7XKR - chains A and G of the 8 polymer chains in the assembly; structure by electron microscopy, 2.60 A resolution.

Chain A:
Protein: ATP synthase subunit alpha
Source organism: Bacillus sp. PS3
Notes: EC 7.1.2.2
UniProtKB: A0A0M3VGF9 (A0A0M3VGF9_BACP3); residue numbers follow UniProt; this construct covers 1-502
Amino-acid sequence (502 residues; numbered 1 to 502; the number before each row is that of its first residue):
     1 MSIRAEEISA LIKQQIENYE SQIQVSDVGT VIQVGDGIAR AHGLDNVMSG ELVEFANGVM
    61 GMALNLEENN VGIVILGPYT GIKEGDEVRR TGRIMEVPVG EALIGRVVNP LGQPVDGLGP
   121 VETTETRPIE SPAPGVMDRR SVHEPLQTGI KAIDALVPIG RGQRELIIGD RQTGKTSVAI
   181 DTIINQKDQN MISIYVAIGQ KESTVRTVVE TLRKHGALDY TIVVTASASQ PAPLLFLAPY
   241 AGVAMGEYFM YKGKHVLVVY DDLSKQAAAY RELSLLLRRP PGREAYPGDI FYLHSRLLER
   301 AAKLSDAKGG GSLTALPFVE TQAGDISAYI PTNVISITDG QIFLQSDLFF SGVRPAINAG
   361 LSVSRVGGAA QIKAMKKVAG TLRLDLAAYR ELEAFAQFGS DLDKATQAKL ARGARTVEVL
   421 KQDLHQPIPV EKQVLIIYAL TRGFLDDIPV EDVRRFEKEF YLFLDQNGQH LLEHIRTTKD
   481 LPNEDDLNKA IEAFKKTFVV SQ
Unresolved in the structure: 1-23, 502
Construct notes: conflict P132 (Arg in A0A0M3VGF9), S193 (Cys in A0A0M3VGF9), F463 (Trp in A0A0M3VGF9)
Bound ions: Mg2+: T176 (together with ATP)
Residues lining bound ligands: ATP (adenosine-5'-triphosphate): D170, R171, Q172, T173, G174, K175, T176, S177, Q200, E320, F349, R354, P355, Q422, D423, L424

Chain G:
Protein: ATP synthase gamma chain
Source organism: Bacillus sp. PS3
UniProtKB: A0A0M4TPJ7 (A0A0M4TPJ7_BACP3); residues 1-285 here = UniProt positions 1-285
Amino-acid sequence (285 residues; numbered 1 to 285; the number before each row is that of its first residue):
     1 MASLRDIKTR INATKKTSQI TKAMEMVSTS KLNRAEQNAK SFVPYMEKIQ EVVANVALGA
    61 GGASHPMLVS RPVKKTGYLV ITSDRGLAGA YNSNVLRLVY QTIQKRHASP DEYAIIVIGR
   121 VGLSFFRKRN MPVILDITRL PDQPSFADIK EIARKTVGLF ADGTFDELYM YYNHYVSAIQ
   181 QEVTERKLLP LTDLAENKQR TVYEFEPSQE EILDVLLPQY AESLIYGALL DAKASEHAAR
   241 MTAMKNATDN ANELIRTLTL SYNRARQAAI TQEITEIVAG ANALQ
Unresolved in the structure: 1, 285

How chain A and chain G interact:
Pairs across the interface (13; chain A residue first):
  R278(A) - L284(G)
  G282(A) - I274(G)
  R283(A) - I270(G)
  R283(A) - I274(G)
  A285(A) - I277(G)
  F395(A) - Q19(G)
  F395(A) - K22(G)
  F395(A) - A23(G)  hydrophobic
  F395(A) - M26(G)  hydrophobic
  F398(A) - A23(G)  hydrophobic
  D401(A) - M26(G)
  D401(A) - V27(G)
  D401(A) - S30(G)  hydrogen bond (backbone-side chain)
Interface residues without a listed pair, chain A (10 interface residues in all): P281, E284, A394
Interface residues without a listed pair, chain G (11 interface residues in all): A281

In short:
The interface between chain A and chain G involves 10 residues on one side and 11 on the other, with 1
hydrogen bond. The hydrogen-bonded pair is D401(A)-S30(G). Ligands of chain A: ATP.
Chain A is ATP synthase subunit alpha and chain G is ATP synthase gamma chain, both from Bacillus sp. PS3; the
structure, F1 domain of FoF1-ATPase with the up form of epsilon subunit from Bacillus PS3, was determined by
electron microscopy, deposited together with 7XKH, 7XKO, 7XKP and 7XKQ.
